Entry 4IR9 (X-ray diffraction, 2.33 A resolution); this record covers chains H and F of the 3 polymer chains in the assembly.

# Chain H
Molecule: 14-nt DNA strand
Sequence (14 nucleotides; numbered 860 to 873; the number before each row is that of its first residue):
   860 GGGTCCTAGG ACCC
Bound ions: Mg2+: DC873 (together with XG4) (shared with Asp103(F), Glu104(F) of chain F)

# Chain F
Protein: DNA polymerase IV
Organism: Escherichia coli
Notes: EC 2.7.7.7
UniProt: Q47155 (DPO4_ECOLI); numbering as in UniProt (aligned over 2-351)
Chain sequence (352 residues; numbered 0 to 351; the number before each row is that of its first residue; numbering starts at 0):
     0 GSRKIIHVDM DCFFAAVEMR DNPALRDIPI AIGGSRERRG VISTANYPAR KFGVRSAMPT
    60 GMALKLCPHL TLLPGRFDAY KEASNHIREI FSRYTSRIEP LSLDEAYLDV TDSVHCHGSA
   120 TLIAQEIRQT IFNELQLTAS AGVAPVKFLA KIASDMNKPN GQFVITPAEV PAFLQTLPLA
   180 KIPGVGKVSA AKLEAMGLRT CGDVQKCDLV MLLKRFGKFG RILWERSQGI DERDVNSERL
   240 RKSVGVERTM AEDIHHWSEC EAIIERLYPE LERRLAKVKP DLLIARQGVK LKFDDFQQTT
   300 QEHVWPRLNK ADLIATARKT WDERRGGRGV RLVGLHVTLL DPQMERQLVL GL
Disordered / not traced: 342-351
Sequence notes: expression tag (0-1)
UniProt features mapped onto this chain:
  - active site: Glu104
  - binding site (Mg(2+)): Asp8, Asp103
  - site: Phe13 (Substrate discrimination)
  - natural variant: Glu36 to Arg38 (sequence variant, change not given here; In strain: ECOR 45B1), Gln124 (Q124K: In strain: ECOR 35D), Asn132 (N132S: In strain: ECOR 34B1 and ECOR 37UG), Gln135 (Q135H: In strain: ECOR 70B1), Pro170 (P170S: In strain: ECOR 37UG), Ala171 (A171T: In strain: ECOR 45B1, ECOR 46D and 2 more), Leu176 (L176F: In strain: ECOR 37UG), Gly201 (G201S: In strain: ECOR 59B2), Met210 (M210I: In strain: ECOR 37UG, ECOR 45B1 and 4 more; M210T: In strain: ECOR 35D, ECOR 46D and 6 more), Arg225 (R225C: In strain: ECOR 59B2 and ECOR 60B2), Ala310 (A310S: In strain: ECOR 57B2, ECOR 59B2 and 2 more), Asp321 (D321N: In strain: ECOR 35D)
  - mutagenesis: Asp8 (D8A/H: Loss of function), Arg49 (R49A/F: Loss of function), Asp103 (D103A/N: Loss of function), Glu104 (E104A: Loss of function)
Bound ions: Mg2+ site 1: Asp8, Met9, Asp103 (together with XG4); Mg2+ site 2: Asp103, Glu104 (together with XG4) (shared with DC873(H) of chain H)
Ligand contacts: XG4 (2'-deoxy-5'-O-[(R)-hydroxy{[(R)-hydroxy(phosphonooxy)phosphoryl]amino}phosphoryl]guanosine): Asp8, Met9, Asp10, Cys11, Phe12, Phe13, Ser42, Thr43, Tyr46, Arg49, Ser55, Ala56, Asp103, Glu104, Lys157
Reported in the primary citation:
  - Mg2+ coordination: Asp8, Met9, Asp103
  - catalytic residues: Glu104 (proposed by the authors, not directly observed)
  - specificity-determining residues: Ser42
  - mutagenesis - S42A: decreased catalytic activity on misincorporation

# How chain H and chain F interact
Pairs across the interface - 24 pairs, chain H then chain F:
  DC865(H) with Arg285(F), sugar contact
  DT866(H) with Arg285(F), salt bridge to the phosphate; Glu301(F), sugar contact; His302(F), phosphate contact; Val303(F), hydrogen bond to the phosphate
  DA867(H) with Thr299(F), phosphate contact; Gln300(F), phosphate contact; Glu301(F), hydrogen bond to the phosphate; Arg323(F), salt bridge to the phosphate
  DG868(H) with Thr298(F), hydrogen bond to the phosphate; Thr299(F), hydrogen bond to the phosphate
  DC871(H) with Gly183(F), sugar contact; Gly185(F), hydrogen bond to the phosphate; Lys186(F), phosphate contact; Val187(F), hydrogen bond to the phosphate; Ser188(F), hydrogen bond to the phosphate
  DC872(H) with Pro182(F), phosphate contact; Gly183(F), hydrogen bond to the phosphate; Val184(F), phosphate contact; Gly185(F), phosphate contact
  DC873(H) with Ser101(F), hydrogen bond to the phosphate; Asp103(F), phosphate contact; Glu104(F), phosphate contact; Lys150(F), salt bridge to the phosphate
Interface residues without a listed pair, chain H (8 interface residues in all): DA870
Interface residues without a listed pair, chain F (22 interface residues in all): Leu100, Ile181, Gln297

# Summary
8 residues of chain H and 22 residues of chain F are in contact; the contacts include 9 hydrogen bonds and 3
salt bridges. Among the polar pairs are DT866(H)-Val303(F), DA867(H)-Glu301(F) and DG868(H)-Thr298(F). Chain F
binds compound XG4. From the paper: the catalytic residue Glu104(F); S42A of chain F reduces catalytic
activity on misincorporation.
Chain H is a 14-nt DNA strand and chain F is DNA polymerase IV (Escherichia coli); the structure,
Polymerase-DNA complex, was determined by X-ray diffraction, deposited together with 4IRK, 4IR1, 4IRC and
4IRD.
